PDB entry 7PBP | electron microscopy, 3.20 A resolution | chains E and F of the 10 polymer chains in the assembly

# Chain E (and F)
Protein: Holliday junction ATP-dependent DNA helicase RuvB
Organism: Streptococcus thermophilus
Notes: EC 3.6.4.12; chain F of this document is another copy of the same molecule, construct and numbering; everything in this record applies to it too
Reference sequence: A0A2U2MES7 (A0A2U2MES7_STRTR); residues 19-333 here = UniProt positions 19-333
Amino-acid sequence (315 residues; row label = number of the first residue in the row):
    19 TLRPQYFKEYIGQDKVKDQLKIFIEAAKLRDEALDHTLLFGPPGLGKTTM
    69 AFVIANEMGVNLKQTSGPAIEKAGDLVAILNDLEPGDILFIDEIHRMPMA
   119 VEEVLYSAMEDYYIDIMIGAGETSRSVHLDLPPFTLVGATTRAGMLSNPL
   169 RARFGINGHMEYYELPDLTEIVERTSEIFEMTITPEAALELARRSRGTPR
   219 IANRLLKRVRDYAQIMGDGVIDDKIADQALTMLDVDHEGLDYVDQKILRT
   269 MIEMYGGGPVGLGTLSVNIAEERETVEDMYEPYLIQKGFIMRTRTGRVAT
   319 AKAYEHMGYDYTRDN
Not modelled in the structure: 331-333
Ligand contacts: ADP (adenosine-5'-diphosphate): L20, Y28, I29, P61, G62, L63, G64, K65, T66, T67, Y181, P217, R218
Reported in the primary citation:
  - conformationally variable residues (loop rearrangement): R21

# Chain E / chain F interface
Residue-residue contacts (20; chain E residue first):
  Q37(E) with M250(F)
  I40(E) with Y230(F), hydrophobic
  F41(E) with R226(F); D229(F)
  E43(E) with I233(F)
  A44(E) with D229(F); I233(F), hydrophobic
  R48(E) with R228(F); D229(F), salt bridge; Q232(F), hydrogen bond
  D53(E) with R226(F), salt bridge
  F58(E) with Y260(F)
  M117(E) with P86(F), hydrophobic
  E121(E) with A87(F)
  A170(E) with R218(F)
  G173(E) with R226(F), hydrogen bond (backbone-side chain)
  I174(E) with R226(F)
  M309(E) with M272(F)
  R310(E) with N286(F)
  R312(E) with T282(F)
Other interface residues (no listed pair), chain E (23 interface residues in all): L47, E128, S142, A161, G162, N166, H177
Other interface residues (no listed pair), chain F (22 interface residues in all): R21, D100, E111, R222, L251, V285, E290, T293

# Overview
23 residues of chain E face 22 of chain F across their interface; the contacts include 2 hydrogen bonds and 2
salt bridges. Polar contacts include R48(E)-D229(F), D53(E)-R226(F) and R48(E)-Q232(F). Bound to chain E: ADP.
From the paper: conformational variability at R21(E).
Chain E and chain F are both Holliday junction ATP-dependent DNA helicase RuvB (Streptococcus thermophilus);
the structure, RuvAB branch migration motor complexed to the Holliday junction - RuvB AAA+ state s5 [t2
dataset], was determined by electron microscopy, deposited together with 7PBL, 7PBM, 7PBN, 7PBO, 7PBQ, 7PBR
and 3 further entries.
